PDB entry 7YSG | electron microscopy, 3.18 A resolution | chains C and H of the 16 polymer chains in the assembly

== Chain C (and H) ==
Name: Immunoglobulin heavy constant mu
Organism: Homo sapiens
Notes: chain H of this document is another copy of the same molecule, construct and numbering; everything in this record applies to it too
UniProt: P01871 (IGHM_HUMAN); residues 345-576 here correspond to UniProt positions 222-453 (UniProt number = residue number - 123)
Amino-acid sequence (232 residues; row label = number of the first residue in the row):
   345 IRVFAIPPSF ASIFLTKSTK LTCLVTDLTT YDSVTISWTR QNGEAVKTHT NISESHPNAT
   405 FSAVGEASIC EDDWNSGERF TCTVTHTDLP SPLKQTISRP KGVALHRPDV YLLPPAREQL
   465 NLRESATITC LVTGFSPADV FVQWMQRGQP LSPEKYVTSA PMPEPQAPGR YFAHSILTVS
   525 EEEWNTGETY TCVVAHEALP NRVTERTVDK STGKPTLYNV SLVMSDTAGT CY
Unresolved in the structure: 572-576 (chain H: fully traced)
Cystine bridges: C367-C426, C474-C536
UniProt features mapped onto this chain:
  - glycosylation (N-linked (GlcNAc...) asparagine): N395, N402

== How chain C and chain H interact ==
Residue-residue contacts (8; chain C residue first):
  Y562(C) - M568(H)  hydrophobic
  Y562(C) - S569(H)
  V564(C) - L566(H)  hydrophobic
  L566(C) - V564(H)  hydrophobic
  M568(C) - Y562(H)  hydrogen bond (backbone-side chain)
  M568(C) - V564(H)  hydrophobic
  S569(C) - Y562(H)
  T571(C) - Y562(H)  hydrogen bond

== Summary ==
The interface between chain C and chain H involves 6 residues on one side and 5 on the other; the contacts
include 2 hydrogen bonds. Among the polar pairs are M568(C)-Y562(H) and T571(C)-Y562(H).
Chain C and chain H are both Immunoglobulin heavy constant mu (Homo sapiens); the structure, Cryo-EM structure
of human FcmR bound to sIgM, was determined by electron microscopy (same publication as 7YTC, 7YTD and 7YTE).
